Entry 8RQC (X-ray diffraction, 2.15 A resolution); this record covers chains D and E of the 4 polymer chains in the assembly.

# Chain D
Protein: Protein cereblon
From: Homo sapiens
UniProt: Q96SW2 (CRBN_HUMAN); numbering as in UniProt; present here: 41-187, 249-426
Sequence (329 residues; each row starts with the number of its first residue; note: 58 numbers in that range are skipped by the numbering (no residue carries them; nothing is unmodelled there)):
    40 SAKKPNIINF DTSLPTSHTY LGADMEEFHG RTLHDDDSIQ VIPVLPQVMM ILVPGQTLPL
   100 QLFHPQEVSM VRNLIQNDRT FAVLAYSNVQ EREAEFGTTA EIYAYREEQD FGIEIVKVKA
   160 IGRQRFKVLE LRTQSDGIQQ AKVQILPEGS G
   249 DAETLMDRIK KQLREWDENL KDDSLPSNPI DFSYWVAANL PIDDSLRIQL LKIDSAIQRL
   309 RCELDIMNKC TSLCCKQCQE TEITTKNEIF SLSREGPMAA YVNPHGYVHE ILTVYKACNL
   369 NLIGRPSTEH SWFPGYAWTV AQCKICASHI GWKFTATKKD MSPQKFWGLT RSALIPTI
Disordered / not traced: 40-53, 68, 129, 426
Construct notes: expression tag (40); engineered mutation Ile-78 (Cys in Q96SW2), Val-92 (Ile in Q96SW2), Asn-116 (Lys in Q96SW2), Glu-134 (Gln in Q96SW2), Trp-283 (Arg in Q96SW2), Asn-287 (Cys in Q96SW2), Ser-293 (Val in Q96SW2), Asp-302 (Gly in Q96SW2), Arg-342 (Leu in Q96SW2), Glu-343 (Cys in Q96SW2), Ile-359 (Thr in Q96SW2), Ile-423 (Leu in Q96SW2); linker (188-190)
Bound ions: Zn2+: Cys-323, Cys-326, Cys-391, Cys-394
Small-molecule neighbours: Mezigdomide (QFC): Phe-102, Asp-149, Phe-150, Ile-152, Ile-154, Asn-351, Pro-352, His-353, Glu-377, His-378, Ser-379, Trp-380, Phe-381, Trp-386, Trp-400, Phe-402
Curated features (UniProtKB/Swiss-Prot):
  - binding site (Zn(2+)): Cys-323, Cys-326, Cys-391, Cys-394
  - binding site ((S)-thalidomide): His-378, Trp-380, Trp-386
From the paper describing this entry:
  - binding site for Mezigdomide: Phe-102, Phe-150, Ile-152, Asn-351, Pro-352, His-353, His-378, Trp-380

# Chain E
Protein: DNA-binding protein Ikaros
From: Homo sapiens
UniProt: Q13422 (IKZF1_HUMAN); residue numbers follow UniProt; this construct covers 141-174
Sequence (36 residues; numbered 139 to 174; the number before each row is that of its first residue):
   139 GPGERPFQCN QCGASFTQKG NLLRHIKLHS GEKPFK
Disordered / not traced: 139-143, 171-174
Construct notes: expression tag (139-140)
Bound ions: Zn2+: Cys-147, Cys-150, His-163, His-167
Small-molecule neighbours: Mezigdomide (QFC): Gln-146, Cys-147, Asn-148, Gln-149, Cys-150, Gly-151

# How chain D and chain E interact
Contacting residue pairs - 19 pairs, chain D then chain E:
  Gln-325(D) / Gly-169(E)
  Asn-351(D) / Asn-148(E)  hydrogen bond (side chain-backbone)
  Asn-351(D) / Gln-149(E)  hydrogen bond (side chain-backbone)
  His-353(D) / Asn-148(E)  hydrogen bond
  Tyr-355(D) / Asn-148(E)
  Tyr-355(D) / Gln-149(E)
  His-357(D) / Gln-149(E)  hydrogen bond (side chain-backbone)
  Ile-371(D) / Ala-152(E)  hydrophobic
  Ile-371(D) / His-163(E)
  Trp-386(D) / Gln-146(E)
  Trp-386(D) / Cys-150(E)
  Trp-386(D) / Gly-151(E)
  Val-388(D) / Cys-150(E)
  Val-388(D) / Ala-152(E)
  Cys-394(D) / Leu-166(E)
  Ala-395(D) / Leu-166(E)
  His-397(D) / Cys-150(E)
  His-397(D) / His-167(E)
  Trp-400(D) / Cys-150(E)  hydrogen bond (side chain-backbone)
Also at the interface, not in a pair above, chain D (14 interface residues in all): Glu-377, Gln-390
Also at the interface, not in a pair above, chain E (11 interface residues in all): Phe-154

# In short
Chain D and chain E form an interface of 14 and 11 residues respectively; the contacts include 5 hydrogen
bonds. Polar contacts include Asn-351(D)/Asn-148(E), Asn-351(D)/Gln-149(E) and His-353(D)/Asn-148(E).
Mezigdomide is bound between chain D and chain E. From the paper: a binding site for Mezigdomide at
Phe-102(D), Phe-150(D) and Ile-152(D) among others.
Here chain D is Protein cereblon and chain E is DNA-binding protein Ikaros, both from Homo sapiens. Entry 8RQC
(Crystal structure of CRBN-midi in complex with mezigdomide and IKZF1 ZF2) was determined by X-ray diffraction
together with 9GAO, 8RQ1, 8RQ8, 8RQ9 and 8RQA from the same study.
